4PV1 - chains A and B of the 8 polymer chains in the assembly; structure by X-ray diffraction, 3.00 A resolution.

# Chain A
Name: Cytochrome b6
Source organism: Mastigocladus laminosus
UniProtKB: P83791 (CYB6_MASLA); residue numbers follow UniProt; this construct covers 1-215
Sequence (215 residues; numbered 1 to 215; the number before each row is that of its first residue):
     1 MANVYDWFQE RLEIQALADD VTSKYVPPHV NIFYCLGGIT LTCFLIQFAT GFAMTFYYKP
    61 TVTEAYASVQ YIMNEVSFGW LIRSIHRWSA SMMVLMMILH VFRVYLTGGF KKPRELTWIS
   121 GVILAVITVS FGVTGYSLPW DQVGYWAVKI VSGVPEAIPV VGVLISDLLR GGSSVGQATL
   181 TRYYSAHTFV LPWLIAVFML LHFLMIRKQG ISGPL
Not modelled in the structure: 1-2
Swiss-Prot annotation at these positions:
  - binding site (heme c): C35, K208
  - binding site (heme b): R83, H86, H100, R103, H187, H202
Bound ions: heme c Fe site 1: H86, H187; heme c Fe site 2: H100, H202
Residues lining bound ligands:
  - phosphatidic acid (7PH; (1R)-2-(dodecanoyloxy)-1-[(phosphonooxy)methyl]ethyl tetradecanoate): F78, W80, L81
  - Octadecane (8K6): I46, A49, T50, I82, I85
  - beta-carotene (BCR): I32, F33, C35, L36, I39, M96, L99
  - chlorophyll a (CLA): M97, I98, V101, F102, Y105, I123, A125, V126, V129
  - heme c (HEC), molecule 1: V26, V30, N31, Y34, C35, G38, L41, T42, F203, I206, R207, G210, I211
  - heme c (HEC), molecule 2: Y34, G37, G38, T40, L41, M93, M97, H100, V101, R103, V104, G109, F110, R114, T117, W118, G121, V122, L124, A125, T128, M199, H202, F203, I206, G210, I211, S212
  - heme c (HEC), molecule 3: F44, Q47, F48, G51, F52, M54, T55, Y58, V69, R83, H86, R87, A90, M93, T128, F131, G132, G135, Y136, L138, P139, Y184, H187, T188, F189, P192
  - dioleoyl-phosphatidylcholine (OPC; (7R,17E)-4-hydroxy-N,N,N,7-tetramethyl-7-[(8E)-octadec-8-enoyloxy]-10-oxo-3,5,9-trioxa-4-phosphaheptacos-17-en-1-aminium 4-oxide), molecule 1: C43, M92, M96
  - dioleoyl-phosphatidylcholine (OPC), molecule 2: F44, L45, F48, A49, F52, L168, V190, W193, L194, A196, V197, F198, M199, L201, F203
What the authors report for this chain:
  - binding site for pentadecane: V126, V133
  - binding site for chlorophyll a: V129

# Chain B
Name: Cytochrome b6-f complex subunit 4
Source organism: Mastigocladus laminosus
UniProtKB: P83792 (PETD_MASLA); numbering as in UniProt (aligned over 1-160)
Sequence (160 residues; row label = number of the first residue in the row):
     1 MATLKKPDLS DPKLRAKLAK GMGHNYYGEP AWPNDLLYVF PVVIMGTFAC IVALSVLDPA
    61 MVGEPADPFA TPLEILPEWY LYPVFQILRS VPNKLLGVLL MASVPLGLIL VPFIENVNKF
   121 QNPFRRPVAT TIFLFGTLVT IWLGIGATFP LDKTLTLGLF
Not modelled in the structure: 1
Residues lining bound ligands:
  - phosphatidic acid (7PH; (1R)-2-(dodecanoyloxy)-1-[(phosphonooxy)methyl]ethyl tetradecanoate): F48, V52, V56
  - Octadecane (8K6): P41, I44, M45, F48
  - beta-carotene (BCR): V43, G46, T47
  - chlorophyll a (CLA): Y80, L81, P83, V84, I87, M101, A102, V104, P105, L106, L108, I109, V111, I132, F133, F135, G136, V139, T140, L143
  - heme c (HEC): N25, V39, F40, V43, I44
  - dioleoyl-phosphatidylcholine (OPC; (7R,17E)-4-hydroxy-N,N,N,7-tetramethyl-7-[(8E)-octadec-8-enoyloxy]-10-oxo-3,5,9-trioxa-4-phosphaheptacos-17-en-1-aminium 4-oxide), molecule 1: T47, C50, I51, L54
  - dioleoyl-phosphatidylcholine (OPC), molecule 2: I87, L100, S103, V104, G107, L108, V111, I114, E115, N118, R125, R126, P127, V128, A129, I132, L143
  - stigmatellin a (SMA): A31, D35, L36, L37, F40, P41
What the authors report for this chain:
  - binding site for chlorophyll a: M101

# How chain A and chain B interact
Pairs across the interface - 119 pairs, chain A then chain B:
  V21(A) with L36(B), hydrophobic
  T22(A) with W32(B)
  K24(A) with N25(B); A31(B), hydrogen bond (backbone-backbone)
  Y25(A) with K5(B), hydrogen bond; N25(B), hydrogen bond (backbone-backbone); Y26(B); Y27(B); G28(B); E29(B); P30(B), hydrophobic; A31(B)
  V26(A) with Y27(B); G28(B); E29(B), hydrogen bond (backbone-backbone); D35(B)
  P27(A) with H24(B); Y27(B)
  I39(A) with V43(B), hydrophobic; T47(B)
  T42(A) with T47(B)
  I46(A) with F48(B), hydrophobic; I51(B), hydrophobic
  Y66(A) with V62(B); G63(B), hydrogen bond (side chain-backbone); E64(B); P65(B)
  Q70(A) with V62(B)
  M73(A) with A60(B); V62(B), hydrophobic
  R83(A) with A60(B); M61(B), hydrogen bond (side chain-backbone); V62(B)
  S84(A) with S55(B), hydrogen bond (backbone-side chain); P59(B); A60(B), hydrogen bond (side chain-backbone)
  I85(A) with I51(B); V52(B), hydrophobic; S55(B), hydrogen bond (backbone-side chain)
  R87(A) with A60(B)
  W88(A) with I51(B), hydrophobic; L54(B), hydrogen bond (side chain-backbone); S55(B); D58(B), hydrogen bond (side chain-backbone)
  S89(A) with I51(B)
  S91(A) with W79(B)
  V94(A) with W79(B), hydrophobic; Y80(B), hydrophobic
  L95(A) with W79(B), hydrophobic
  I98(A) with W79(B), hydrophobic
  F102(A) with F133(B), hydrophobic
  Y105(A) with V111(B), hydrophobic; E115(B), hydrogen bond; R126(B), hydrogen bond (backbone-side chain); A129(B), hydrogen bond (side chain-backbone); F133(B), hydrophobic
  L106(A) with P123(B); F133(B), hydrophobic
  T107(A) with Q121(B)
  G108(A) with Q121(B); R126(B)
  F110(A) with V111(B), hydrophobic; P112(B), hydrophobic; E115(B); R126(B)
  K111(A) with E115(B), hydrogen bond (side chain-backbone); N116(B); N118(B), hydrogen bond (side chain-backbone); F120(B), hydrogen bond (side chain-backbone); R126(B)
  K112(A) with K20(B); N116(B)
  P113(A) with K20(B); M22(B), hydrophobic
  R114(A) with G21(B), hydrogen bond (side chain-backbone)
  E115(A) with P112(B); N116(B), hydrogen bond
  W118(A) with L108(B), hydrogen bond (side chain-backbone); P112(B)
  I119(A) with I109(B), hydrophobic; F113(B), hydrophobic
  V122(A) with P105(B); I109(B), hydrophobic
  V126(A) with P105(B), hydrophobic
  G132(A) with E78(B); Y80(B)
  V133(A) with L81(B), hydrophobic
  Y136(A) with I75(B); L76(B), hydrogen bond (side chain-backbone)
  W140(A) with A66(B), hydrogen bond (backbone-backbone)
  D141(A) with E64(B); A66(B)
  Q142(A) with E64(B), hydrogen bond (backbone-backbone); P65(B); A66(B); D67(B), hydrogen bond (side chain-backbone); A70(B), hydrogen bond (side chain-backbone); P72(B)
  V143(A) with I75(B)
  Y145(A) with A66(B), hydrophobic; P68(B)
  W146(A) with D67(B), hydrogen bond (side chain-backbone); P68(B); A70(B), hydrogen bond (side chain-backbone); T71(B); P72(B)
  K149(A) with P68(B)
  V154(A) with L88(B), hydrophobic; V98(B)
  A157(A) with L95(B); V98(B), hydrophobic
  Q209(A) with M22(B)
  I211(A) with H24(B)
  G213(A) with H24(B); Q121(B)
  P214(A) with Q121(B)
  L215(A) with Q121(B); N122(B); R125(B), hydrogen bond (backbone-side chain)
Other interface residues (no listed pair), chain A (66 interface residues in all): S23, P28, C43, W80, L81, M92, V129, A147, I158, P159, G210, S212
Other interface residues (no listed pair), chain B (73 interface residues in all): L4, A19, G23, I44, V56, F69, P77, K94, M101, K119, T137

# In short
Chain A and chain B form an interface of 66 and 73 residues respectively; the contacts include 28 hydrogen
bonds. Polar contacts include Y25(A)-K5(B), Y66(A)-G63(B) and R83(A)-M61(B). From the paper: a binding site
for pentadecane at V126(A) and V133(A); a binding site for chlorophyll a at V129(A) and M101(B).
Chain A is Cytochrome b6 and chain B is Cytochrome b6-f complex subunit 4, both from Mastigocladus laminosus;
the structure, Cytochrome B6F structure from M. laminosus with the quinone analog inhibitor stigmatellin, was
determined by X-ray diffraction.
